5MWE - chains C and D of the 4 polymer chains in the assembly; structure by X-ray diffraction, 2.02 A resolution.

[Chain C (and D)]
Molecule: Centrosomin
Source organism: Drosophila melanogaster
Notes: fragment: LZ domain; chain D of this document is another copy of the same molecule, construct and numbering; everything in this record applies to it too
Reference sequence: P54623 (CNN_DROME), isoform P54623-2; residue numbers follow UniProt; this construct covers 490-567
Amino-acid sequence (81 residues; numbered 487 to 567; the number before each row is that of its first residue):
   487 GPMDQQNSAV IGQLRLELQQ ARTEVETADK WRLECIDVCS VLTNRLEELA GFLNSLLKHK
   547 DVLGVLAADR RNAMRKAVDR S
Not modelled in the structure: 487-517, 545-567
Sequence notes: expression tag (487-489); conflict Ile522 (Val in P54623)
What the authors report for this chain:
  - post-translational modification sites: Ser567 (citing earlier work)
  - mutagenesis - L535E: decreased binding to apo-LZ-homo-tetramer
  - mutagenesis - L535E: decreased stability
  - mutagenesis - L535E: decreased localization
  - mutagenesis - L535E: abolished binding to homo-tetramer

[How chain C and chain D interact]
Pairs across the interface (25):
  Cys521(C) with Cys521(D), hydrogen bond; Ile522(D); Cys525(D), hydrogen bond (backbone-side chain)
  Ile522(C) with Cys521(D)
  Val524(C) with Cys525(D), hydrophobic
  Cys525(C) with Cys521(D), hydrogen bond (side chain-backbone); Val524(D), hydrophobic; Cys525(D), hydrogen bond; Leu528(D)
  Leu528(C) with Cys525(D); Leu528(D), hydrophobic; Thr529(D); Leu532(D), hydrophobic
  Thr529(C) with Leu528(D)
  Arg531(C) with Leu532(D)
  Leu532(C) with Leu528(D), hydrophobic; Arg531(D); Leu532(D), hydrophobic; Leu535(D), hydrophobic
  Leu535(C) with Leu532(D), hydrophobic; Leu535(D), hydrophobic; Leu539(D), hydrophobic
  Leu539(C) with Leu535(D), hydrophobic; Leu539(D), hydrophobic
  Leu542(C) with Leu542(D), hydrophobic
Interface residues without a listed pair, chain C (12 interface residues in all): Phe538
Interface residues without a listed pair, chain D (12 interface residues in all): Phe538
Interface features reported in the paper:
  - hot spots on chain C (mutagenesis) - L532E, L539E: decreased binding to Centrosomin
  - hot spots on chain D (mutagenesis) - L528E: abolished binding to Centrosomin

[Summary]
Chain C and chain D each contribute 12 residues to their interface, with 4 hydrogen bonds. Polar pairs include
Cys521(C)-Cys521(D), Cys521(C)-Cys525(D) and Cys525(C)-Cys525(D). The paper reports that L532E and L539E of
chain C reduce binding to Centrosomin; a modification site at Ser567(C); 4 substitutions were tested in all.
Both chains are Centrosomin (Drosophila melanogaster). Entry 5MWE (Complex between the Leucine Zipper (LZ,
residues 490-567) and Centrosomin-motif 2 (CM2) domains of Drosophila melanogaster ...) was determined by
X-ray diffraction together with 5MVW, 5MW0, 5MW9 and 5I7C from the same study.
